PDB entry 6BSI | X-ray diffraction, 3.25 A resolution | chains A and R of the 4 polymer chains in the assembly

[Chain A]
Name: Reverse transcriptase P66 subunit
Organism: Human immunodeficiency virus 1
UniProt: Q74085 (Q74085_9HIV1); residues 1-557 here correspond to UniProt positions 168-724 (UniProt number = residue number + 167)
Chain sequence (558 residues; row label = number of the first residue in the row; numbering starts at 0):
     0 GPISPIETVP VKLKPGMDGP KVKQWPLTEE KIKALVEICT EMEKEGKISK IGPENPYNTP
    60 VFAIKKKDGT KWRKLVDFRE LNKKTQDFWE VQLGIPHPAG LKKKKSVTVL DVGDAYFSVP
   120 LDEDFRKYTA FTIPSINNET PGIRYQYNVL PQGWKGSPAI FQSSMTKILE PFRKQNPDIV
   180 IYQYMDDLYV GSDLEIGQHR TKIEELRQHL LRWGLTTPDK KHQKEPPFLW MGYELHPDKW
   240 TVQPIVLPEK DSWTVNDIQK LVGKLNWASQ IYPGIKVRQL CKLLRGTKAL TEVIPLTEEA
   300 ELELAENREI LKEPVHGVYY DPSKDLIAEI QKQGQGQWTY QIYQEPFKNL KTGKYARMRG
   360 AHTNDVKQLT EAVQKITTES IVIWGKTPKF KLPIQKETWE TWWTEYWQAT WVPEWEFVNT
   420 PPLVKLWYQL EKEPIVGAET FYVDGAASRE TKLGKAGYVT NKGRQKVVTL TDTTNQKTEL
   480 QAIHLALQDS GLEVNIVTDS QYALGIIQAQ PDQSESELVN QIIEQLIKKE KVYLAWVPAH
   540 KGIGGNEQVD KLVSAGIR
Unresolved in the structure: 0-3, 62-72
Sequence notes: expression tag (0); conflict Gly68 (Ser235 in Q74085), Lys83 (Arg250 in Q74085), Met357 (Thr524 in Q74085), Val411 (Ile578 in Q74085), Lys461 (Arg628 in Q74085), His483 (Tyr650 in Q74085), Gln512 (Lys679 in Q74085)
Bound ions: Ca2+: Asp443, Glu478, Asp498
Residues lining bound ligands: dmp-266 (EFZ; (-)-6-chloro-4-cyclopropylethynyl-4-trifluoromethyl-1,4-dihydro-2H-3,1-benzoxazin-2-one): Leu100, Lys101, Lys103, Val106, Val179, Tyr181, Tyr188, Val189, Gly190, Phe227, Trp229, Leu234, His235, Pro236, Tyr318

[Chain R]
Molecule: 25-nt RNA strand
Sequence (25 nucleotides; each row starts with the number of its first residue):
     3 GAXGGCCACA AUAACAAAAG AAAAA
Modified / non-standard residues: 3DR (1',2'-dideoxyribofuranose-5'-phosphate) at position 5

[How chain A and chain R interact]
Contacting residue pairs (22; chain A residue first):
  Val21(A) - G3(R)  base contact
  Lys22(A) - G3(R)  hydrogen bond to the base
  Gln23(A) - G3(R)  base contact
  Trp24(A) - G3(R)  stacking on the base
  Pro59(A) - G3(R)  base contact
  Arg78(A) - G3(R)  sugar contact
  Arg78(A) - A4(R)  salt bridge to the phosphate
  Arg78(A) - G6(R)  sugar contact
  Leu92(A) - C9(R)  hydrogen bond to the sugar
  Leu92(A) - A10(R)  sugar contact
  Asn265(A) - C11(R)  hydrogen bond to the sugar
  Asn265(A) - A12(R)  hydrogen bond to the sugar
  Cys280(A) - A13(R)  sugar contact
  Leu283(A) - U14(R)  sugar contact
  Arg284(A) - U14(R)  salt bridge to the phosphate
  Arg284(A) - A15(R)  phosphate contact
  Thr286(A) - A15(R)  sugar contact
  Ala355(A) - A13(R)  phosphate contact
  Arg448(A) - A26(R)  sugar contact
  Asn474(A) - A25(R)  hydrogen bond to the sugar
  His539(A) - A26(R)  phosphate contact
  Arg557(A) - A27(R)  phosphate contact
Interface residues without a listed pair, chain A (26 interface residues in all): Val60, Asp76, Gln91, Gly93, Ile94, Val261, Lys353, Gln475, Gln500
Interface residues without a listed pair, chain R (14 interface residues in all): A24

[Overview]
The interface between chain A and chain R involves 26 residues on one side and 14 on the other; the contacts
include 5 hydrogen bonds, 2 salt bridges and 1 aromatic stacking contact. Among the polar pairs are
Lys22(A)-G3(R), Leu92(A)-C9(R) and Asn265(A)-C11(R).
Here chain A is Reverse transcriptase P66 subunit (Human immunodeficiency virus 1) and chain R is a 25-nt RNA
strand. Entry 6BSI (Structure of HIV-1 RT complexed with an RNA/DNA hybrid containing the polypurine-tract
sequence) was determined by X-ray diffraction, deposited together with 6BSG, 6BSH and 6BSJ.
